PDB entry 6O13 | X-ray diffraction, 2.20 A resolution | chain A

Chain A:
Molecule: Cysteine desulfurase
Source organism: Escherichia coli (strain K12)
Notes: EC 2.8.1.7, 4.4.1.16
UniProtKB: P77444 (SUFS_ECOLI); residue numbers follow UniProt; this construct covers 1-406
Amino-acid sequence (406 residues; numbered 1 to 406; the number before each row is that of its first residue):
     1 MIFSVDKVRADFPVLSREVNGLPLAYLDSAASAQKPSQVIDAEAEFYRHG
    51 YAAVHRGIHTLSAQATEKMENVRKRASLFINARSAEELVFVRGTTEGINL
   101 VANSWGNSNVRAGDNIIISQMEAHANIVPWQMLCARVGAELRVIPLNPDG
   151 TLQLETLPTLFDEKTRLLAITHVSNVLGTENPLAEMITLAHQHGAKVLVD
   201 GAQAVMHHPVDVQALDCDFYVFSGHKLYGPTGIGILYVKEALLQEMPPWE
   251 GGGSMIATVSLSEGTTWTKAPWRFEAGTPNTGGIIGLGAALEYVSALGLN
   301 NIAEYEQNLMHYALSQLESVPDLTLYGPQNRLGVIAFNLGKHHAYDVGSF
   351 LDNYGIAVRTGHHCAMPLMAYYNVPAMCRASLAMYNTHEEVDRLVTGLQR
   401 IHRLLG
Not modelled in the structure: 1
Differences from the reference sequence: engineered mutation Ala123 (His in P77444)
Small-molecule neighbours: Cys-ketimine (CKT): Ala30, Ala31, Gly93, Thr94, Thr95, Ala123, Ala125, Thr171, Val173, Asn175, Asp200, Ala202, Gln203, Ser223, His225, Lys226, Gly277, Thr278, His363, Cys364, Arg379
Swiss-Prot annotation at these positions:
  - active site: Cys364 (Cysteine persulfide intermediate)
  - modified residue: Lys226 (N6-(pyridoxal phosphate)lysine)
  - mutagenesis: His55 (H55A: No effect), Cys364 (C364A: Abolishes activity towards L-cysteine but not towards selenocysteine), Arg379 (R379A: Loss of function)
From the paper describing this entry:
  - binding site for chloride ion: Cys364
  - mutagenesis - H123A: abolished catalytic activity on L-cysteine
  - catalytic residues: Cys364 (citing earlier work)
  - catalytic residues: Lys226 (proposed by the authors, not directly observed)

Summary:
Chain A binds Cys-ketimine. Curated annotation (UniProt) lists active-site residue Cys364 and 3 mutagenesis
sites. The paper reports catalytic residues Cys364 and Lys226; H123A abolishes catalytic activity on
L-cysteine.
Chain A is Cysteine desulfurase (Escherichia coli (strain K12)); the structure, E. coli cysteine desulfurase
SufS H123A with a Cys-ketimine intermediate, was determined by X-ray diffraction, deposited together with
6O10, 6O11 and 6O12.
